3VSU - chains A and B of the 4 polymer chains in the assembly; structure by X-ray diffraction, 2.05 A resolution.

# Chain A (and B)
Molecule: Xylosidase
Notes: EC 3.2.1.37; chain B of this document is another copy of the same molecule, construct and numbering; everything in this record applies to it too
Reference sequence: A2ICH1 (A2ICH1_THESJ); numbering as in UniProt (aligned over 1-638)
Sequence (638 residues; each row starts with the number of its first residue):
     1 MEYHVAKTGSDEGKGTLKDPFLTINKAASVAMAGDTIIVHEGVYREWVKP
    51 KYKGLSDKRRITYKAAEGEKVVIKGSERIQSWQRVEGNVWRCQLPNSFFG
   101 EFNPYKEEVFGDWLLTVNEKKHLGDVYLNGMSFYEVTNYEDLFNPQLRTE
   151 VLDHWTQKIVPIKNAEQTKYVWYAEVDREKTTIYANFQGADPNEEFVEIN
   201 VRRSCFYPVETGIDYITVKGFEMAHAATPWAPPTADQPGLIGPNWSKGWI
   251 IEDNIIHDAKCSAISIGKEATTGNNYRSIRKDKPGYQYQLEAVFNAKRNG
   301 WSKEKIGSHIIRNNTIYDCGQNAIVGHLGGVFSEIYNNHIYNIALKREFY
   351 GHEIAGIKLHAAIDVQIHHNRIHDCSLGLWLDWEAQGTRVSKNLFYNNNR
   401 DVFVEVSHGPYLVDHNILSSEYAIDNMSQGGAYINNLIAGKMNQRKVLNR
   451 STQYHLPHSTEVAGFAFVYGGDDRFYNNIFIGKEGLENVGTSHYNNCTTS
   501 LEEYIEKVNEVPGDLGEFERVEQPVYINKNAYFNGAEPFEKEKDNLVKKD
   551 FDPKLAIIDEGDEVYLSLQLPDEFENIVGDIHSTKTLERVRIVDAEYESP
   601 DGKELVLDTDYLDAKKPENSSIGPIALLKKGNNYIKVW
What the authors report for this chain:
  - binding site for beta-D-xylopyranose: Trp113, Gln289, His352, Glu353, Lys358, His360, Asp382, Trp383, Glu405, Arg450
  - mutagenesis - W113A, E353A, K358A, W380A, D382A, W383A, E405A: abolished catalytic activity
  - mutagenesis - W113Y, H352A, H360A, R450A: decreased catalytic activity
  - mutagenesis - W113F: unchanged catalytic activity
  - catalytic residues: Glu353, Asp382, Glu405
  - contacts within the chain: Lys358-Asp382 (hydrogen bond)

# Interface between chain A and chain B
Pairs across the interface - 19 pairs, chain A then chain B:
  Glu12(A) with Arg178(B), salt bridge
  Met32(A) with Ile279(B), hydrophobic
  Lys53(A) with Tyr276(B), hydrogen bond
  Leu55(A) with Arg280(B)
  Arg178(A) with Glu12(B), salt bridge
  Glu210(A) with Ala270(B)
  Thr211(A) with Thr271(B)
  Ala270(A) with Glu210(B)
  Thr271(A) with Thr211(B)
  Tyr276(A) with Lys53(B), hydrogen bond
  Arg280(A) with Leu55(B)
  Arg298(A) with Arg298(B); Asn299(B); Gly300(B), hydrogen bond (backbone-backbone)
  Asn299(A) with Arg298(B); Asn299(B); Lys305(B), hydrogen bond
  Gly300(A) with Arg298(B), hydrogen bond (backbone-backbone)
  Lys305(A) with Asn299(B)
Other interface residues (no listed pair), chain A (17 interface residues in all): Tyr52, Ile279
Other interface residues (no listed pair), chain B (17 interface residues in all): Met32, Tyr52

# Overview
Chain A and chain B each contribute 17 residues to their interface; the contacts include 5 hydrogen bonds and
2 salt bridges. Polar contacts include Glu12(A)-Arg178(B), Lys53(A)-Tyr276(B) and Asn299(A)-Lys305(B). From
the paper: catalytic residues Glu353(A), Asp382(A) and Glu405(A); W113A, E353A and K358A of chain A, among
others, abolish catalytic activity; 12 substitutions were tested in all.
Both chains are Xylosidase. Entry 3VSU (The complex structure of XylC with xylobiose) was determined by X-ray
diffraction (same publication as 3VST and 3VSV).
